PDB entry 5X60 | X-ray diffraction, 2.69 A resolution | chains A and C of the 3 polymer chains in the assembly

== Chain A ==
Name: Lysine-specific histone demethylase 1A
From: Homo sapiens
Notes: EC 1.-.-.-
UniProt: O60341 (KDM1A_HUMAN); numbering as in UniProt (aligned over 172-833)
Amino-acid sequence (669 residues; numbered 165 to 833; the number before each row is that of its first residue):
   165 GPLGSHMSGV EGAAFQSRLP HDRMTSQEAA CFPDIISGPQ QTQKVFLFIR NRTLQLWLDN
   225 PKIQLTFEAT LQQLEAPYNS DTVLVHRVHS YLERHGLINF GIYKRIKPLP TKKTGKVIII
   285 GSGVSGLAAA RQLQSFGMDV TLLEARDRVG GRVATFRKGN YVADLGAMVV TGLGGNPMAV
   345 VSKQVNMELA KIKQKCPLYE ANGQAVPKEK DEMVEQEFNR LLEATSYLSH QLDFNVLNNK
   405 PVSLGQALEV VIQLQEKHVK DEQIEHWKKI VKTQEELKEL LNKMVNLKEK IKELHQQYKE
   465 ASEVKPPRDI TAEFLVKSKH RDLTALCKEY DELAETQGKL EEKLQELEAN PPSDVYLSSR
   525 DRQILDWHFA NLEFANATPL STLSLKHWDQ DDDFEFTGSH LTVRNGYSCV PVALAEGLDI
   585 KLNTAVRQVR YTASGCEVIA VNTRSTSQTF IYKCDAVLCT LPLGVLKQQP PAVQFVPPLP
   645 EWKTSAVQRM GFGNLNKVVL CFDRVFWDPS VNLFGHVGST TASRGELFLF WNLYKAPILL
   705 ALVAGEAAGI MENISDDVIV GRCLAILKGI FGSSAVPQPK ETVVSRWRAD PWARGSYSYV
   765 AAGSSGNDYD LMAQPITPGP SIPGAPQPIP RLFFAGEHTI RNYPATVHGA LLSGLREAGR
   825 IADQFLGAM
Unresolved in the structure: 165-171
Differences from the reference sequence: expression tag (165-171)
Ligand contacts: FAD (flavin-adenine dinucleotide): I284, G285, S286, G287, V288, S289, G290, L307, E308, A309, R310, G314, G315, R316, V317, L329, G330, A331, M332, V333, T588, A589, V590, T624, L625, P626, V629, V637, L659, K661, W751, W756, S760, Y761, G800, E801, A809, T810, V811, H812, A814

== Chain C ==
Name: Peptide srtmqtarkstggkaprkql
Amino-acid sequence (20 residues; row label = number of the first residue in the row):
     1 SRTMQTARKS TGGKAPRKQL
Unresolved in the structure: 16-20

== Interface between chain A and chain C ==
Residue-residue contacts - 45 pairs, chain A then chain C:
  T335(A) with T3(C)
  I356(A) with T6(C)
  C360(A) with A7(C), hydrophobic; R8(C), hydrogen bond (backbone-side chain)
  L362(A) with R8(C)
  D375(A) with R8(C), salt bridge
  E379(A) with R8(C), salt bridge
  F382(A) with S10(C)
  N383(A) with S10(C); T11(C), hydrogen bond (side chain-backbone); G12(C), hydrogen bond (side chain-backbone)
  L386(A) with R2(C); S10(C); G12(C)
  E387(A) with G12(C); G13(C), hydrogen bond (side chain-backbone)
  W531(A) with R8(C)
  H532(A) with R8(C)
  N535(A) with Q5(C), hydrogen bond; A7(C); R8(C)
  L536(A) with Q5(C); S10(C)
  A539(A) with S1(C), hydrogen bond (backbone-backbone); M4(C); Q5(C)
  N540(A) with S1(C)
  W552(A) with R2(C)
  D553(A) with R2(C), salt bridge; G13(C)
  D555(A) with S1(C), hydrogen bond; T3(C), hydrogen bond
  D556(A) with R2(C), salt bridge; K14(C)
  E559(A) with K9(C), salt bridge; K14(C), salt bridge
  H564(A) with T3(C); Q5(C); T6(C), hydrogen bond; K9(C)
  L677(A) with A7(C), hydrophobic
  W695(A) with T6(C)
  Y761(A) with M4(C)
  A809(A) with M4(C)
  T810(A) with M4(C)
Other interface residues (no listed pair), chain A (32 interface residues in all): V333, P361, S390, F538, L693

== Overview ==
Chain A and chain C form an interface of 32 and 14 residues respectively; the contacts include 9 hydrogen
bonds and 6 salt bridges. Polar contacts include D375(A)-R8(C), E379(A)-R8(C) and D553(A)-R2(C). Chain A binds
flavin-adenine dinucleotide.
Chain A is Lysine-specific histone demethylase 1A (Homo sapiens) and chain C is Peptide srtmqtarkstggkaprkql;
the structure, Crystal structure of LSD1-CoREST in complex with peptide 9, was determined by X-ray
diffraction, deposited together with 5H6Q and 5H6R.
